Entry 2CGO (X-ray diffraction, 2.30 A resolution); this record covers chain A.

# Chain A
Protein: Hypoxia-inducible factor 1 alpha inhibitor
Source organism: Homo sapiens
Notes: EC 1.14.11.16
Reference sequence: Q9NWT6 (HIF1N_HUMAN); residue numbers follow UniProt; this construct covers 1-349
Amino-acid sequence (349 residues; numbered 1 to 349; the number before each row is that of its first residue):
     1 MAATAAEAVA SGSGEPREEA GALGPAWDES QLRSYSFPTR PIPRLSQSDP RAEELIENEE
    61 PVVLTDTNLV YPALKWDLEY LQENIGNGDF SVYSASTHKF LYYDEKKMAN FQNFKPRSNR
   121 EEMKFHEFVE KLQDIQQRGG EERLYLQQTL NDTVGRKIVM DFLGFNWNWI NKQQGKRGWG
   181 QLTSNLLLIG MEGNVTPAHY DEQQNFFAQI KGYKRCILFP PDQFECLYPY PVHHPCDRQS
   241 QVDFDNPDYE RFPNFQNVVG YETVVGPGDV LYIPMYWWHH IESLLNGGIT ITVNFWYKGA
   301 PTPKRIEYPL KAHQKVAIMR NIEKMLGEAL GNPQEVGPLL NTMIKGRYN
Not modelled in the structure: 1-7, 116-118
Swiss-Prot annotation at these positions:
  - binding site (2-oxoglutarate): Tyr145, Thr196, Asn205, Lys214, Asn294
  - binding site (substrate): Asp152, Gln181 to Thr183, Asp201 to Gln203, Arg238, Gln239, Ala300, Asn321
  - binding site (Fe cation): His199, Asp201, His279
  - site: Leu340 (Important for dimer formation)
  - modified residue: Ala2 (N-acetylalanine)
  - mutagenesis: His199 (H199A: Prevents suppression of HIF CAD activity. Strongly stimulates 2-oxoglutarate turnover. No stimulation of 2-oxoglutarate turnover; when associated with R-340), Asp201 (D201A: Prevents suppression of HIF CAD activity; D201E: Loss of HIF1A Asn hydroxylation activity. Slightly stimulates 2-oxoglutarate turnover; D201G: No impact on HIF1A Asn hydroxylation activity ...), Gln239 (Q239H: No effect on Asp hydroxylation ability), Trp296 (W296R: Loss of HIF1A Asn hydroxylation activity and slight stimulation of 2-oxoglutarate turnover; when associated with G-201), Leu340 (L340R: Impairs dimer formation, leading to loss of HIF1A Asn hydroxylation activity. No stimulation of 2-oxoglutarate turnover; when associated with A-201), Ile344 (I344R: No effect on dimer formation and HIF1A Asn hydroxylation activity)

# In short
UniProt lists 5 residues binding 2-oxoglutarate, 11 substrate-binding residues, 3 Fe cation-binding residues
and 6 mutagenesis sites.
Chain A is Hypoxia-inducible factor 1 alpha inhibitor (Homo sapiens); the structure, FACTOR INHIBITING HIF-1
ALPHA with fumarate, was determined by X-ray diffraction (same publication as 2CGN).
